3S1M - chains B and R of the 12 polymer chains in the assembly; structure by X-ray diffraction, 3.13 A resolution.

# Chain B
Protein: DNA-directed RNA polymerase II subunit RPB2
Source organism: Saccharomyces cerevisiae
Notes: EC 2.7.7.6
Reference sequence: P08518 (RPB2_YEAST); residues 1-1224 here = UniProt positions 1-1224
Sequence (1224 residues; each row starts with the number of its first residue):
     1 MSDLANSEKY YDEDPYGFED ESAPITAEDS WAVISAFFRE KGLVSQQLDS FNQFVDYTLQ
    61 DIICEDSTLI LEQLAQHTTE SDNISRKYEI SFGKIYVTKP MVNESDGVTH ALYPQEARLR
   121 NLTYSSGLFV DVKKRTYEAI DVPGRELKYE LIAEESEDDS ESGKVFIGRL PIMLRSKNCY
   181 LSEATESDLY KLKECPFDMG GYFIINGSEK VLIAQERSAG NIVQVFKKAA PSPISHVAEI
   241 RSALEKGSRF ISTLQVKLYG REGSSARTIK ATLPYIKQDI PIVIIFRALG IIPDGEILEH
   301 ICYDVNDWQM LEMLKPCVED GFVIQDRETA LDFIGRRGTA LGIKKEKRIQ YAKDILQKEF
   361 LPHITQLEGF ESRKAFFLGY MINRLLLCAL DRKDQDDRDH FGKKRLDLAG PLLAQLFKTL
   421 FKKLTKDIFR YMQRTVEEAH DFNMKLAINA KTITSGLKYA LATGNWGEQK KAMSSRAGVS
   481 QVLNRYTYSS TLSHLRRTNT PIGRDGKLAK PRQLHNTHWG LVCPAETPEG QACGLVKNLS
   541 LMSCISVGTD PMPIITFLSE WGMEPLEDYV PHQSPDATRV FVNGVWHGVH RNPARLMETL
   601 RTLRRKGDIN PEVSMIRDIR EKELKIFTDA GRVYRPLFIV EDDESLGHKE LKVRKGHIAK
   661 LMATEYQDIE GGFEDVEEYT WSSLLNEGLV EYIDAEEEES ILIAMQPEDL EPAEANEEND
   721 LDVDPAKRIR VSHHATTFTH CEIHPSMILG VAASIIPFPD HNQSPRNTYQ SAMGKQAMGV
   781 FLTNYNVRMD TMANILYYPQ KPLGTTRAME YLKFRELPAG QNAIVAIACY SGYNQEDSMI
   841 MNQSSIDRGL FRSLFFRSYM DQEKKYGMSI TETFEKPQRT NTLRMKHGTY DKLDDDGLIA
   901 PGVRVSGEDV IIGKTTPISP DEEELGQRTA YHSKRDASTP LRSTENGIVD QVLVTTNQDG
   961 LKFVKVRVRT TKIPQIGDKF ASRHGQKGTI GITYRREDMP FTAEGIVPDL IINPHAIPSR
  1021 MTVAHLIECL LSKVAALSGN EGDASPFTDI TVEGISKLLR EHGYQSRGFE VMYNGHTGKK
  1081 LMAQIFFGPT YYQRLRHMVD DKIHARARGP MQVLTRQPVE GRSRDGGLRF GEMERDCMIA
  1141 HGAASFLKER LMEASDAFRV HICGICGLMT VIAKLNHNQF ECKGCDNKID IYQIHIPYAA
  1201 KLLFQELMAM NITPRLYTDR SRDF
Unresolved in the structure: 1-19, 71-88, 142-163, 336-344, 438-445, 503-508, 669-677, 716-721, 920-932
Ion coordination: Zn2+: Cys1163, Cys1166, Cys1182, Cys1185

# Chain R
Molecule: 5-nt RNA strand
Sequence (5 nucleotides; row label = number of the first residue in the row):
     6 AGACG
Ion coordination: Mg2+: G10 (shared with 3 residues of chain A)

# Chain B / chain R interface
Residue-residue contacts - 6 pairs, chain B then chain R:
  Gln531(B) with C9(R), base contact
  Gln776(B) with A8(R), sugar contact; C9(R), sugar contact
  Lys979(B) with G10(R), salt bridge to the phosphate
  Lys987(B) with G10(R), phosphate contact
  His1097(B) with A8(R), hydrogen bond to the sugar
Also at the interface, not in a pair above, chain B (8 interface residues in all): Ala477, Ala772, Arg1096
Also at the interface, not in a pair above, chain R (5 interface residues in all): A6, G7

# Summary
Chain B and chain R form an interface of 8 and 5 residues respectively, with 1 hydrogen bond and 1 salt
bridge. Polar contacts include His1097(B)-A8(R) and Lys979(B)-G10(R). Cys1163(B), Cys1166(B), Cys1182(B) and
Cys1185(B) form the Zn2+ site.
Here chain B is DNA-directed RNA polymerase II subunit RPB2 (Saccharomyces cerevisiae) and chain R is a 5-nt
RNA strand. Entry 3S1M (RNA Polymerase II Initiation Complex with a 5-nt RNA (variant 1)) was determined by
X-ray diffraction together with 3RZD, 3RZO, 3S14, 3S15, 3S16, 3S17 and 5 further entries from the same study.
